3G9M - chains A and B of the 4 polymer chains in the assembly; structure by X-ray diffraction, 1.61 A resolution.

# Chain A (and B)
Protein: Glucocorticoid receptor
Source organism: Rattus norvegicus
Notes: chain B of this document is another copy of the same molecule, construct and numbering; everything in this record applies to it too
UniProt: P06536 (GCR_RAT); residues 440-525 here = UniProt positions 440-525
Chain sequence (90 residues; numbered 436 to 525; the number before each row is that of its first residue):
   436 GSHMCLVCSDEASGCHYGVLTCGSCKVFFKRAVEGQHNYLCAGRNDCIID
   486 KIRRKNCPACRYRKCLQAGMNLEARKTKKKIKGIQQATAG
Not modelled in the structure: 436, 515-525 (chain B: 436-437, 516-525)
Differences from the reference sequence: expression tag (436-439)
Bound ions: Zn2+ site 1: Cys440, Cys443, Cys457, Cys460; Zn2+ site 2: Cys476, Cys482, Cys492, Cys495
What the authors report for this chain:
  - mutagenesis - R510A, K514A: decreased binding to DNA
  - mutagenesis - K514A: unchanged signaling
  - mutagenesis - H472A, R510A: increased signaling
  - mutagenesis - H472R: decreased signaling
  - mutagenesis - G470A, N473A: decreased signaling in response to Pal
  - mutagenesis - G470A: decreased signaling in response to Tat

# Chain A / chain B interface
Residue-residue contacts (17; chain A residue first):
  Leu475(A) - Arg488(B)
  Leu475(A) - Asn491(B)  hydrogen bond (backbone-side chain)
  Cys476(A) - Arg488(B)  hydrogen bond (backbone-side chain)
  Ala477(A) - Cys482(B)
  Ala477(A) - Ile483(B)  hydrogen bond (backbone-backbone)
  Ala477(A) - Arg488(B)
  Ala477(A) - Asn491(B)
  Arg479(A) - Arg479(B)
  Asp481(A) - Arg479(B)  salt bridge
  Cys482(A) - Ala477(B)
  Ile483(A) - Ala477(B)  hydrogen bond (backbone-backbone)
  Arg488(A) - Leu475(B)
  Arg488(A) - Cys476(B)  hydrogen bond (side chain-backbone)
  Arg488(A) - Ala477(B)
  Asn491(A) - Leu475(B)
  Asn491(A) - Asn491(B)
  Asn491(A) - Pro493(B)
Interface residues without a listed pair, chain A (12 interface residues in all): Ile487, Cys492, Pro493
Interface residues without a listed pair, chain B (10 interface residues in all): Cys492

# Summary
12 residues of chain A face 10 of chain B across their interface, with 5 hydrogen bonds and 1 salt bridge.
Polar contacts include Asp481(A)-Arg479(B), Leu475(A)-Asn491(B) and Cys476(A)-Arg488(B). The paper reports
that R510A and K514A of chain A reduce binding to DNA; H472A and R510A of chain A increase signaling; 6
substitutions were tested in all.
Both chains are Glucocorticoid receptor (Rattus norvegicus). Entry 3G9M (GR DNA-binding domain:Sgk 16bp
complex-44) was determined by X-ray diffraction, deposited together with 3FYL, 3G6P, 3G6Q, 3G6R, 3G6T, 3G6U
and 8 further entries.
